PDB entry 4LN3 | X-ray diffraction, 2.65 A resolution | chains A and C of the 6 polymer chains in the assembly

Chain A (and C):
Name: Hemagglutinin
Organism: Influenza A virus
Notes: fragment: HA1 subunit residues 19-339; chain C of this document is another copy of the same molecule, construct and numbering; everything in this record applies to it too
Sequence (325 residues; each row starts with the number of its first residue; numbers below 1 keep their minus sign (Ala-3 is residue -3)):
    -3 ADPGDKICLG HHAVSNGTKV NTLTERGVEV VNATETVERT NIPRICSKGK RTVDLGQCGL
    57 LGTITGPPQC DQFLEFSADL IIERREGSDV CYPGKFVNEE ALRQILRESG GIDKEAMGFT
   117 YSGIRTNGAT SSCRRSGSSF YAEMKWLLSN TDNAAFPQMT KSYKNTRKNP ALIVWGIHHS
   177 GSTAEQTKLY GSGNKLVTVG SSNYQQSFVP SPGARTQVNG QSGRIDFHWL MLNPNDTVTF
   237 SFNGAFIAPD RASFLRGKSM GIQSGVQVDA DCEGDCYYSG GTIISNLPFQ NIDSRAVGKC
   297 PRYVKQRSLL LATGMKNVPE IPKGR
Not modelled in the structure: -3 to -1, 316-321
Disulfide bonds: Cys42-Cys268, Cys54-Cys66, Cys87-Cys129, Cys272-Cys296
Covalent attachments: N-acetylglucosamine (NAG) linked to Asn28, Asn231
From the paper describing this entry:
  - post-translational modification sites: Asn28, Asn231
  - specificity-determining residues: Gln217

Interface between chain A and chain C:
Pairs across the interface - 19 pairs, chain A then chain C:
  Gly90(A) with Gln201(C)
  Lys91(A) with Gln201(C)
  Ser207(A) with Ser203(C), hydrogen bond
  Pro208(A) with Leu192(C); Thr194(C)
  Ala210(A) with Thr156(C); Thr235(C), hydrogen bond (backbone-side chain)
  Arg211(A) with Thr194(C); Thr235(C)
  Thr212(A) with Gly196(C); Ser197(C), hydrogen bond (side chain-backbone); Thr233(C), hydrogen bond (side chain-backbone); Thr235(C)
  Val214(A) with Ser198(C)
  Arg220(A) with Ser197(C), hydrogen bond (side chain-backbone); Ser198(C); Gln201(C)
  Ile221(A) with Gln201(C)
  Asp222(A) with Gln201(C), hydrogen bond
Other interface residues (no listed pair), chain A (12 interface residues in all): Gly209
Other interface residues (no listed pair), chain C (13 interface residues in all): Asn199, Asp232, Ser237

In short:
The interface between chain A and chain C involves 12 residues on one side and 13 on the other; the contacts
include 6 hydrogen bonds. Among the polar pairs are Ser207(A)-Ser203(C), Ala210(A)-Thr235(C) and
Thr212(A)-Ser197(C). Covalently linked N-acetylglucosamine: at Asn28(A) and Asn231(A). From the paper: the
specificity determinant Gln217(A); modification sites Asn28(A) and Asn231(A).
Chain A and chain C are both Hemagglutinin (Influenza A virus); the structure, The crystal structure of
hemagglutinin from a H7N9 influenza virus (A/Shanghai/1/2013), was determined by X-ray diffraction together
with 4LN4, 4LN6 and 4LN8 from the same study.
